7MK1 - chains A and C; structure by X-ray diffraction, 1.90 A resolution.

== Chain A ==
Protein: Antiviral innate immune response receptor RIG-I
From: Homo sapiens
Notes: EC 3.6.4.13
UniProt: O95786 (DDX58_HUMAN); residue numbers follow UniProt; this construct covers 801-925
Sequence (125 residues; each row starts with the number of its first residue):
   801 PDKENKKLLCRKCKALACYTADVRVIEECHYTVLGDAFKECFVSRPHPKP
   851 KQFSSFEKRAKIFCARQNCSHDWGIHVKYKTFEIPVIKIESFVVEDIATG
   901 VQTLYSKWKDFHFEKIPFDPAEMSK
Not modelled in the structure: 801-802, 924-925
UniProt features mapped onto this chain:
  - binding site (Zn(2+)): Cys810, Cys813, Cys864, Cys869
  - modified residue: Ser854 (Phosphoserine), Ser855 (Phosphoserine), Lys858 (N6-acetyllysine), Lys909 (N6-acetyllysine)
  - cross-link: Lys812 (Glycyl lysine isopeptide (Lys-Gly) (interchain with G-Cter in ubiquitin))
Metal / ion sites: Zn2+: Cys810, Cys813, Cys864, Cys869

== Chain C ==
Molecule: 41-nt DNA strand
Sequence (41 nucleotides; each row starts with the number of its first residue):
     1 ATCTCXGXGXCAXGXGXXXXAAXGXCAGXXXAAXGAXGAGG
Modified / non-standard residues: QGJ (1-(2-deoxy-5-O-phosphono-beta-D-threo-pentofuranosyl)-2,4-dioxo-N-(3-phenylpropyl)-1,2,3,4-tetrahydropyrimidine-5-carboxamide) at position 6, QGJ (1-(2-deoxy-5-O-phosphono-beta-D-threo-pentofuranosyl)-2,4-dioxo-N-(3-phenylpropyl)-1,2,3,4-tetrahydropyrimidine-5-carboxamide) at position 8, QGJ (1-(2-deoxy-5-O-phosphono-beta-D-threo-pentofuranosyl)-2,4-dioxo-N-(3-phenylpropyl)-1,2,3,4-tetrahydropyrimidine-5-carboxamide) at position 10, QGJ (1-(2-deoxy-5-O-phosphono-beta-D-threo-pentofuranosyl)-2,4-dioxo-N-(3-phenylpropyl)-1,2,3,4-tetrahydropyrimidine-5-carboxamide) at position 13, QGJ (1-(2-deoxy-5-O-phosphono-beta-D-threo-pentofuranosyl)-2,4-dioxo-N-(3-phenylpropyl)-1,2,3,4-tetrahydropyrimidine-5-carboxamide) at position 15, QGJ (1-(2-deoxy-5-O-phosphono-beta-D-threo-pentofuranosyl)-2,4-dioxo-N-(3-phenylpropyl)-1,2,3,4-tetrahydropyrimidine-5-carboxamide) at position 17, QGJ (1-(2-deoxy-5-O-phosphono-beta-D-threo-pentofuranosyl)-2,4-dioxo-N-(3-phenylpropyl)-1,2,3,4-tetrahydropyrimidine-5-carboxamide) at position 18, QGJ (1-(2-deoxy-5-O-phosphono-beta-D-threo-pentofuranosyl)-2,4-dioxo-N-(3-phenylpropyl)-1,2,3,4-tetrahydropyrimidine-5-carboxamide) at position 19, QGJ (1-(2-deoxy-5-O-phosphono-beta-D-threo-pentofuranosyl)-2,4-dioxo-N-(3-phenylpropyl)-1,2,3,4-tetrahydropyrimidine-5-carboxamide) at position 20, QGJ (1-(2-deoxy-5-O-phosphono-beta-D-threo-pentofuranosyl)-2,4-dioxo-N-(3-phenylpropyl)-1,2,3,4-tetrahydropyrimidine-5-carboxamide) at position 23, QGJ (1-(2-deoxy-5-O-phosphono-beta-D-threo-pentofuranosyl)-2,4-dioxo-N-(3-phenylpropyl)-1,2,3,4-tetrahydropyrimidine-5-carboxamide) at position 25, QGJ (1-(2-deoxy-5-O-phosphono-beta-D-threo-pentofuranosyl)-2,4-dioxo-N-(3-phenylpropyl)-1,2,3,4-tetrahydropyrimidine-5-carboxamide) at position 29, QGJ (1-(2-deoxy-5-O-phosphono-beta-D-threo-pentofuranosyl)-2,4-dioxo-N-(3-phenylpropyl)-1,2,3,4-tetrahydropyrimidine-5-carboxamide) at position 30, QGJ (1-(2-deoxy-5-O-phosphono-beta-D-threo-pentofuranosyl)-2,4-dioxo-N-(3-phenylpropyl)-1,2,3,4-tetrahydropyrimidine-5-carboxamide) at position 31, QGJ (1-(2-deoxy-5-O-phosphono-beta-D-threo-pentofuranosyl)-2,4-dioxo-N-(3-phenylpropyl)-1,2,3,4-tetrahydropyrimidine-5-carboxamide) at position 34, QGJ (1-(2-deoxy-5-O-phosphono-beta-D-threo-pentofuranosyl)-2,4-dioxo-N-(3-phenylpropyl)-1,2,3,4-tetrahydropyrimidine-5-carboxamide) at position 37
Metal / ion sites: Mg2+ near QGJ_23 (its only coordinating residue here)

== How chain A and chain C interact ==
Residue-residue contacts (32):
  Arg811(A) with QGJ_10(C), base contact
  Lys812(A) with QGJ_10(C), base contact
  Cys829(A) with DA21(C), phosphate contact
  His830(A) with QGJ_20(C), base contact; DA21(C), salt bridge to the phosphate; DA32(C), phosphate contact; DA33(C), salt bridge to the phosphate
  His847(A) with QGJ_20(C), salt bridge to the phosphate
  Lys849(A) with QGJ_19(C), salt bridge to the phosphate
  Lys851(A) with QGJ_18(C), phosphate contact; QGJ_19(C), salt bridge to the phosphate; QGJ_20(C), base contact
  Gln852(A) with QGJ_20(C), base contact
  Phe853(A) with QGJ_20(C), sugar contact; DA33(C), phosphate contact; QGJ_34(C), phosphate contact
  Ser854(A) with DA33(C), phosphate contact; QGJ_34(C), hydrogen bond to the phosphate
  Lys858(A) with QGJ_19(C), hydrogen bond to the phosphate; QGJ_20(C), salt bridge to the phosphate
  Ile875(A) with QGJ_20(C), phosphate contact
  Val886(A) with DA21(C), phosphate contact
  Glu890(A) with QGJ_23(C), phosphate contact; DG24(C), base contact; QGJ_25(C), base contact
  Ser906(A) with DA22(C), phosphate contact; QGJ_23(C), hydrogen bond to the phosphate; DG24(C), sugar contact
  Lys907(A) with DA22(C), phosphate contact; QGJ_23(C), salt bridge to the phosphate; DG24(C), salt bridge to the phosphate
  Trp908(A) with DA22(C), hydrogen bond to the phosphate
Also at the interface, not in a pair above, chain A (23 interface residues in all): Tyr831, Phe856, His871, Ile887, Lys888, Ile889
Also at the interface, not in a pair above, chain C (13 interface residues in all): QGJ_6

== In short ==
Chain A and chain C form an interface of 23 and 13 residues respectively, with 4 hydrogen bonds and 8 salt
bridges. Polar contacts include Ser854(A)-QGJ_34(C), Lys858(A)-QGJ_19(C) and Ser906(A)-QGJ_23(C). Curated
annotation (UniProt) lists 4 Zn2+-binding residues on chain A.
Here chain A is Antiviral innate immune response receptor RIG-I (Homo sapiens) and chain C is a 41-nt DNA
strand. Entry 7MK1 (Structure of a protein-modified aptamer complex) was determined by X-ray diffraction.
